Entry 9I8Y (electron microscopy, 2.89 A resolution); this record covers chains A and C of the 5 polymer chains in the assembly.

== Chain A ==
Molecule: CRISPR-associated endodeoxyribonuclease Cas12f1
From: Syntrophomonas palmitatica JCM 14374
Notes: EC 3.1.-.-
UniProtKB: P0DW62 (CS12F_SYNPJ); residue numbers follow UniProt; this construct covers 1-497
Chain sequence (500 residues; row label = number of the first residue in the row; numbers below 1 keep their minus sign (Ser-2 is residue -2)):
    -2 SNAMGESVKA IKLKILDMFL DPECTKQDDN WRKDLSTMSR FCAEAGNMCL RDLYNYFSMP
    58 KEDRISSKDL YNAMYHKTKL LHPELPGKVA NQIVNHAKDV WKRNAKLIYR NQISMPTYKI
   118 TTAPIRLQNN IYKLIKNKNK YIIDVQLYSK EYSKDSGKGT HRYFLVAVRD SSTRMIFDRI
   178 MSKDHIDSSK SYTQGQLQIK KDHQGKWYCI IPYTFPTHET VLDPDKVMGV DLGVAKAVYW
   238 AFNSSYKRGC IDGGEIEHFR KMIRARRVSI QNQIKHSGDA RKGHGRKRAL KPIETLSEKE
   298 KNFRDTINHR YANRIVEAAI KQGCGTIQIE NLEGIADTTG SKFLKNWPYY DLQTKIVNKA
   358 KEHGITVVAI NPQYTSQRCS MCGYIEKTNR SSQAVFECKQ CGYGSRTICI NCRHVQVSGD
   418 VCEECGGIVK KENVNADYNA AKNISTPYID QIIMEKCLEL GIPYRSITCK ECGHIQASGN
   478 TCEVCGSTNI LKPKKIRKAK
Not modelled in the structure: -2 to 2, 182-186, 330-343, 404-429, 460-497
Sequence notes: expression tag (-2 to 0)
Bound ions: Zn2+: Cys376, Cys379, Cys395, Cys398
Swiss-Prot annotation at these positions:
  - region: His215 to Lys223 (Linker), Ala433 to Lys453 (RuvC-II)
  - active site: Asp228, Glu327, Asp434
  - binding site (Zn(2+)): Cys376, Cys379, Cys395, Cys398
Reported in the primary citation:
  - catalytic residues: Asp228, Glu327, Asp434
  - self-association interface (contacts with another copy of this molecule): Asn27 to Met56, Asn108 to Pro121, Gln270 to His273
  - binding site for DNA target strand (chain C): Val5, Ala7, Tyr68, Gln89, Pro209
  - specificity-determining residues: Tyr72
  - binding site for DNA non-target strand: Tyr72
  - mutagenesis - D228A: abolished catalytic activity
  - mutagenesis - N88A/Q89A/N92A: abolished binding to PAM
  - binding site for sgRNA (single-guide RNA): Ser242 to Arg245

== Chain C ==
Molecule: DNA target strand
Sequence (32 nucleotides; numbered -18 to 13; the number before each row is that of its first residue; numbers below 1 keep their minus sign (DG-18 is residue -18)):
   -18 GGCGACGTTG GGTCAACTGA AATACGCTAC GC
Not modelled in the structure: 7-13

== Interface between chain A and chain C ==
Contacting residue pairs (45):
  Val5(A) - DT-1(C)  base contact
  Tyr68(A) - DG0(C)  base contact
  Lys85(A) - DA1(C)  base contact
  Lys85(A) - DA2(C)  base contact
  Asn92(A) - DG0(C)  hydrogen bond to the base
  Asp96(A) - DC-2(C)  sugar contact
  Lys99(A) - DA-3(C)  phosphate contact
  Lys99(A) - DC-2(C)  salt bridge to the phosphate
  Arg100(A) - DA-4(C)  base contact
  Gln125(A) - DG0(C)  base contact
  Gln125(A) - DA1(C)  hydrogen bond to the base
  Asn126(A) - DG0(C)  sugar contact
  Asn126(A) - DA1(C)  hydrogen bond to the phosphate
  Lys147(A) - DC6(C)  sugar contact
  Gln191(A) - DG0(C)  phosphate contact
  Gly192(A) - DT-1(C)  phosphate contact
  Gly192(A) - DG0(C)  phosphate contact
  Gln193(A) - DT-1(C)  hydrogen bond to the phosphate
  Pro209(A) - DT-1(C)  base contact
  Thr211(A) - DG0(C)  phosphate contact
  Arg257(A) - DG-8(C)  hydrogen bond to the phosphate
  Arg257(A) - DG-7(C)  salt bridge to the phosphate
  Arg261(A) - DG-8(C)  sugar contact
  Arg264(A) - DG-9(C)  sugar contact
  Arg283(A) - DG-12(C)  sugar contact
  Arg283(A) - DT-11(C)  sugar contact
  Leu287(A) - DT-10(C)  sugar contact
  Ile290(A) - DG-9(C)  phosphate contact
  Leu293(A) - DG-9(C)  phosphate contact
  Leu293(A) - DG-8(C)  phosphate contact
  Ser294(A) - DG-9(C)  hydrogen bond to the phosphate
  Ser294(A) - DG-8(C)  phosphate contact
  Glu295(A) - DG-8(C)  phosphate contact
  Lys296(A) - DG-8(C)  hydrogen bond to the phosphate
  Glu297(A) - DG-8(C)  hydrogen bond to the phosphate
  Lys298(A) - DG-8(C)  salt bridge to the phosphate
  Lys298(A) - DG-7(C)  phosphate contact
  Arg301(A) - DG-7(C)  salt bridge to the phosphate
  Pro345(A) - DG-7(C)  phosphate contact
  Pro345(A) - DT-6(C)  phosphate contact
  Tyr346(A) - DT-6(C)  hydrogen bond to the phosphate
  Tyr347(A) - DT-6(C)  hydrogen bond to the phosphate
  Tyr347(A) - DC-5(C)  sugar contact
  Tyr347(A) - DA-4(C)  base contact
  Asp348(A) - DT-6(C)  hydrogen bond to the phosphate
Interface residues without a listed pair, chain A (36 interface residues in all): Asn88, Gln89, Asn127, Glu291

== Overview ==
The interface between chain A and chain C involves 36 residues on one side and 16 on the other, with 11
hydrogen bonds and 4 salt bridges. Polar pairs include Asn92(A)-DG0(C), Gln125(A)-DA1(C) and Asn126(A)-DA1(C).
From the paper: catalytic residues Asp228(A), Glu327(A) and Asp434(A); D228A of chain A abolishes catalytic
activity.
Here chain A is CRISPR-associated endodeoxyribonuclease Cas12f1 (Syntrophomonas palmitatica JCM 14374) and
chain C is DNA target strand. Entry 9I8Y (SpCas12Cas12f1 in complex with sgRNA and cognate DNA) was determined
by electron microscopy.
